Entry 6YRN (X-ray diffraction, 2.43 A resolution); this record covers chains A and D of the 4 polymer chains in the assembly.

Chain A (and D):
Molecule: Centriole protein
From: Chlamydomonas reinhardtii
Notes: chain D of this document is another copy of the same molecule, construct and numbering; everything in this record applies to it too
UniProtKB: A9CQL4 (A9CQL4_CHLRE); residues 1-114 here correspond to UniProt positions 277-390 (UniProt number = residue number + 276)
Sequence (116 residues; row label = number of the first residue in the row; numbers below 1 keep their minus sign (Gly-1 is residue -1)):
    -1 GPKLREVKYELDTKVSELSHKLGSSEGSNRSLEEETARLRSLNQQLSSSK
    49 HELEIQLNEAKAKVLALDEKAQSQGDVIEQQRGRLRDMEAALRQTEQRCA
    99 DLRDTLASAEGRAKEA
Disordered / not traced: -1 to 7 (chain D: -1 to 2, 114)
Sequence notes: expression tag (-1 to 0)
Reported in the primary citation:
  - self-association interface (contacts with another copy of this molecule): Asn56, Glu67, Gln78, Arg82, Asp99, Arg101

How chain A and chain D interact:
Contacting residue pairs - 114 pairs, chain A then chain D:
  Leu9(A) - Asp10(D)
  Asp10(A) - Leu9(D)
  Val13(A) - Val13(D)  hydrophobic
  Val13(A) - Leu16(D)  hydrophobic
  Leu16(A) - Val13(D)
  Leu16(A) - Leu16(D)  hydrophobic
  Leu16(A) - Ser17(D)
  Ser17(A) - Leu16(D)
  Lys19(A) - Leu20(D)
  Leu20(A) - Lys19(D)
  Leu20(A) - Leu20(D)
  Ser23(A) - Ser23(D)  hydrogen bond
  Ser23(A) - Glu24(D)  hydrogen bond (side chain-backbone)
  Glu24(A) - Ser23(D)
  Ser26(A) - Asn27(D)  hydrogen bond
  Asn27(A) - Ser23(D)  hydrogen bond (side chain-backbone)
  Asn27(A) - Ser26(D)
  Asn27(A) - Asn27(D)  hydrogen bond (side chain-backbone)
  Asn27(A) - Leu30(D)
  Leu30(A) - Asn27(D)
  Leu30(A) - Leu30(D)  hydrophobic
  Leu30(A) - Glu31(D)
  Glu31(A) - Leu30(D)
  Glu33(A) - Thr34(D)
  Glu33(A) - Arg38(D)  salt bridge
  Thr34(A) - Glu33(D)
  Thr34(A) - Thr34(D)
  Thr34(A) - Leu37(D)
  Leu37(A) - Thr34(D)
  Leu37(A) - Leu37(D)  hydrophobic
  Leu37(A) - Arg38(D)
  Arg38(A) - Glu33(D)  salt bridge
  Arg38(A) - Leu37(D)
  Leu40(A) - Asn41(D)
  Asn41(A) - Leu37(D)
  Asn41(A) - Leu40(D)
  Asn41(A) - Asn41(D)  hydrogen bond
  Asn41(A) - Leu44(D)
  Leu44(A) - Asn41(D)
  Leu44(A) - Leu44(D)  hydrophobic
  Leu44(A) - Ser45(D)
  Leu44(A) - Lys48(D)
  Ser47(A) - Lys48(D)
  Lys48(A) - Leu44(D)
  Lys48(A) - Leu51(D)
  Leu51(A) - Lys48(D)
  Leu51(A) - Leu51(D)  hydrophobic
  Leu51(A) - Glu52(D)
  Leu51(A) - Leu55(D)  hydrophobic
  Glu52(A) - Leu51(D)
  Gln54(A) - Leu55(D)
  Leu55(A) - Leu51(D)  hydrophobic
  Leu55(A) - Gln54(D)
  Leu55(A) - Leu55(D)
  Ala58(A) - Ala58(D)  hydrophobic
  Ala58(A) - Val62(D)
  Lys61(A) - Asp66(D)  salt bridge
  Val62(A) - Ala58(D)
  Val62(A) - Lys61(D)
  Val62(A) - Val62(D)  hydrophobic
  Val62(A) - Leu65(D)
  Leu65(A) - Val62(D)
  Leu65(A) - Leu65(D)  hydrophobic
  Leu65(A) - Asp66(D)
  Asp66(A) - Leu65(D)
  Ala69(A) - Gln72(D)  hydrogen bond (backbone-side chain)
  Gln72(A) - Ala69(D)  hydrogen bond (side chain-backbone)
  Gln72(A) - Gln72(D)
  Gln72(A) - Gly73(D)
  Gln72(A) - Ile76(D)
  Gly73(A) - Gln72(D)
  Val75(A) - Ile76(D)  hydrophobic
  Ile76(A) - Gln72(D)
  Ile76(A) - Val75(D)  hydrophobic
  Ile76(A) - Ile76(D)  hydrophobic
  Ile76(A) - Gln79(D)  hydrogen bond (backbone-side chain)
  Gln79(A) - Ile76(D)
  Gln79(A) - Gln79(D)  hydrogen bond
  Gln79(A) - Arg80(D)
  Gln79(A) - Leu83(D)
  Arg80(A) - Val75(D)
  Arg80(A) - Gln79(D)  hydrogen bond
  Arg82(A) - Leu83(D)
  Arg82(A) - Glu87(D)  salt bridge
  Leu83(A) - Arg82(D)
  Leu83(A) - Leu83(D)  hydrophobic
  Leu83(A) - Met86(D)
  Arg84(A) - Arg82(D)
  Met86(A) - Met86(D)
  Met86(A) - Glu87(D)
  Glu87(A) - Arg82(D)  salt bridge
  Glu87(A) - Met86(D)
  Ala89(A) - Leu90(D)
  Leu90(A) - Ala89(D)
  Leu90(A) - Leu90(D)
  Leu90(A) - Thr93(D)
  Thr93(A) - Leu90(D)
  Thr93(A) - Thr93(D)
  Thr93(A) - Glu94(D)
  Thr93(A) - Cys97(D)
  Glu94(A) - Thr93(D)
  Arg96(A) - Cys97(D)
  Arg96(A) - Arg101(D)
  Cys97(A) - Thr93(D)
  Cys97(A) - Cys97(D)  hydrogen bond
  Cys97(A) - Leu100(D)
  Leu100(A) - Cys97(D)
  Leu100(A) - Leu100(D)  hydrophobic
  Leu100(A) - Arg101(D)
  Leu100(A) - Leu104(D)  hydrophobic
  Arg101(A) - Leu100(D)
  Thr103(A) - Leu104(D)
  Leu104(A) - Thr103(D)
  Leu104(A) - Leu104(D)
Also at the interface, not in a pair above, chain A (56 interface residues in all): Lys12, Ser45, Lys68
Also at the interface, not in a pair above, chain D (56 interface residues in all): Lys12, Ser47, Lys59, Arg96, Ala107

In short:
The chain A/chain D interface involves 56 residues from each chain, with 12 hydrogen bonds and 5 salt bridges.
Polar contacts include Glu33(A)-Arg38(D), Lys61(A)-Asp66(D) and Arg82(A)-Glu87(D). From the paper: a
self-association interface involving Asn56(A), Glu67(A) and Gln78(A) among others.
Chain A and chain D are both Centriole protein (Chlamydomonas reinhardtii); the structure, Structure of the
Chlamydomonas reinhardtii SAS-6 coiled-coil domain, P2 crystal form, was determined by X-ray diffraction,
deposited together with 6Z26, 6YRL and 6YS4.
